Entry 5M5K (X-ray diffraction, 1.84 A resolution); this record covers chains A and D of the 4 polymer chains in the assembly.

Chain A (and D):
Molecule: Adenosylhomocysteinase
From: Bradyrhizobium elkanii
Notes: EC 3.3.1.1; chain D of this document is another copy of the same molecule, construct and numbering; everything in this record applies to it too
Reference sequence: A0A087WNH6 (A0A087WNH6_BRAEL); residues -5 to 473 here correspond to UniProt positions 1-479 (UniProt number = residue number + 6)
Chain sequence (479 residues; each row starts with the number of its first residue; numbers below 1 keep their minus sign (Gly-5 is residue -5)):
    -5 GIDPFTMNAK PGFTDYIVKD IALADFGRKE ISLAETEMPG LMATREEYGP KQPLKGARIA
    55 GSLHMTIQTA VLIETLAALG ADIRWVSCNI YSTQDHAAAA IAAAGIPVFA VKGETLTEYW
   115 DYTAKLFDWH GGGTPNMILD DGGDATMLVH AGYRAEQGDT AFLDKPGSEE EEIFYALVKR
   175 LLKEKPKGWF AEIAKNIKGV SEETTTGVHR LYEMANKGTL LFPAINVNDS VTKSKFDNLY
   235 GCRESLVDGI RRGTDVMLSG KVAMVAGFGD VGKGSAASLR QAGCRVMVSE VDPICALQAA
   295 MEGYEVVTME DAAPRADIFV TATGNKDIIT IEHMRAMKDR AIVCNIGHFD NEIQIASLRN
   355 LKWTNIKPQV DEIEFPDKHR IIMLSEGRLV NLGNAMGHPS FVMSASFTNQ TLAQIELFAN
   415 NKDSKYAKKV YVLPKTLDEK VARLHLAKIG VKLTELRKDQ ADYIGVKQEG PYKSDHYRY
Disordered / not traced: -5 to 5
Ion coordination: Na+: Gln62, Met390, His392
Residues lining bound ligands:
  - adenosine (ADN): Leu57, His58, Thr60, Gln62, Thr63, Asp135, Glu197, Thr198, Lys227, Asp231, Leu383, Asn385, Leu386, Met390, Gly391, His392, Met397, Phe401
  - NAD (nicotinamide-adenine-dinucleotide), molecule 1: Thr198, Thr199, Thr200, Lys227, Asp231, Asn232, Cys236, Gly261, Phe262, Gly263, Asp264, Val265, Gly266, Ser283, Glu284, Val285, Asp286, Cys289, Ala316, Thr317, Gly318, Asn319, Ile322, Ile340, Gly341, His342, Leu383, Asn385, His392
  - NAD, molecule 2: Thr448, Leu450, Gln454, Ile458, Lys467, Tyr471
Swiss-Prot annotation at these positions:
  - binding site (NAD(+)): Val259, Lys461
From the paper describing this entry:
  - binding site for adenosine: His58, Thr60, Gln62, Asp135, Glu197, Thr198, Lys227, Asp231, His392
  - binding site for 3'-deoxyadenosine: His58, Thr60, Gln62, Asp231, His392
  - conformationally variable residues (side-chain flip): Glu197, His342, Phe343
  - Na+ coordination: Gln62, Met390, His392

How chain A and chain D interact:
Contacting residue pairs - 12 pairs, chain A then chain D:
  Ser253(A) - Met295(D)
  Gly254(A) - Ala294(D)
  Gly254(A) - Met295(D)
  Arg279(A) - Gly297(D)
  Arg279(A) - Tyr298(D)
  Arg279(A) - Glu299(D)  salt bridge
  Ala294(A) - Gly254(D)
  Met295(A) - Met251(D)  hydrophobic
  Met295(A) - Ser253(D)
  Gly297(A) - Arg279(D)
  Tyr298(A) - Arg279(D)  hydrogen bond (backbone-side chain)
  Glu299(A) - Arg279(D)  salt bridge
Also at the interface, not in a pair above, chain A (10 interface residues in all): Met251, Gly277
Also at the interface, not in a pair above, chain D (10 interface residues in all): Gly277

In short:
Chain A and chain D each contribute 10 residues to their interface; the contacts include 1 hydrogen bond and 2
salt bridges. Polar pairs include Arg279(A)-Glu299(D) and Tyr298(A)-Arg279(D). From the paper: a binding site
for adenosine at His58(A), Thr60(A) and Gln62(A) among others; a binding site for 3'-deoxyadenosine at
His58(A), Thr60(A) and Gln62(A) among others.
Chain A and chain D are both Adenosylhomocysteinase (Bradyrhizobium elkanii); the structure,
S-adenosyl-L-homocysteine hydrolase from Bradyrhizobium elkanii in complex with adenosine and cordycepin, was
determined by X-ray diffraction (same publication as 5M65, 5M66 and 5M67).
